6H6E - chains E and F of the 6 polymer chains in the assembly; structure by electron microscopy, 3.95 A resolution.

== Chain E ==
Protein: TcdA1
Organism: Photorhabdus luminescens
UniProt: Q9RN43 (Q9RN43_PHOLU); numbering as in UniProt (aligned over 1-2516)
Amino-acid sequence (2516 residues; row label = number of the first residue in the row):
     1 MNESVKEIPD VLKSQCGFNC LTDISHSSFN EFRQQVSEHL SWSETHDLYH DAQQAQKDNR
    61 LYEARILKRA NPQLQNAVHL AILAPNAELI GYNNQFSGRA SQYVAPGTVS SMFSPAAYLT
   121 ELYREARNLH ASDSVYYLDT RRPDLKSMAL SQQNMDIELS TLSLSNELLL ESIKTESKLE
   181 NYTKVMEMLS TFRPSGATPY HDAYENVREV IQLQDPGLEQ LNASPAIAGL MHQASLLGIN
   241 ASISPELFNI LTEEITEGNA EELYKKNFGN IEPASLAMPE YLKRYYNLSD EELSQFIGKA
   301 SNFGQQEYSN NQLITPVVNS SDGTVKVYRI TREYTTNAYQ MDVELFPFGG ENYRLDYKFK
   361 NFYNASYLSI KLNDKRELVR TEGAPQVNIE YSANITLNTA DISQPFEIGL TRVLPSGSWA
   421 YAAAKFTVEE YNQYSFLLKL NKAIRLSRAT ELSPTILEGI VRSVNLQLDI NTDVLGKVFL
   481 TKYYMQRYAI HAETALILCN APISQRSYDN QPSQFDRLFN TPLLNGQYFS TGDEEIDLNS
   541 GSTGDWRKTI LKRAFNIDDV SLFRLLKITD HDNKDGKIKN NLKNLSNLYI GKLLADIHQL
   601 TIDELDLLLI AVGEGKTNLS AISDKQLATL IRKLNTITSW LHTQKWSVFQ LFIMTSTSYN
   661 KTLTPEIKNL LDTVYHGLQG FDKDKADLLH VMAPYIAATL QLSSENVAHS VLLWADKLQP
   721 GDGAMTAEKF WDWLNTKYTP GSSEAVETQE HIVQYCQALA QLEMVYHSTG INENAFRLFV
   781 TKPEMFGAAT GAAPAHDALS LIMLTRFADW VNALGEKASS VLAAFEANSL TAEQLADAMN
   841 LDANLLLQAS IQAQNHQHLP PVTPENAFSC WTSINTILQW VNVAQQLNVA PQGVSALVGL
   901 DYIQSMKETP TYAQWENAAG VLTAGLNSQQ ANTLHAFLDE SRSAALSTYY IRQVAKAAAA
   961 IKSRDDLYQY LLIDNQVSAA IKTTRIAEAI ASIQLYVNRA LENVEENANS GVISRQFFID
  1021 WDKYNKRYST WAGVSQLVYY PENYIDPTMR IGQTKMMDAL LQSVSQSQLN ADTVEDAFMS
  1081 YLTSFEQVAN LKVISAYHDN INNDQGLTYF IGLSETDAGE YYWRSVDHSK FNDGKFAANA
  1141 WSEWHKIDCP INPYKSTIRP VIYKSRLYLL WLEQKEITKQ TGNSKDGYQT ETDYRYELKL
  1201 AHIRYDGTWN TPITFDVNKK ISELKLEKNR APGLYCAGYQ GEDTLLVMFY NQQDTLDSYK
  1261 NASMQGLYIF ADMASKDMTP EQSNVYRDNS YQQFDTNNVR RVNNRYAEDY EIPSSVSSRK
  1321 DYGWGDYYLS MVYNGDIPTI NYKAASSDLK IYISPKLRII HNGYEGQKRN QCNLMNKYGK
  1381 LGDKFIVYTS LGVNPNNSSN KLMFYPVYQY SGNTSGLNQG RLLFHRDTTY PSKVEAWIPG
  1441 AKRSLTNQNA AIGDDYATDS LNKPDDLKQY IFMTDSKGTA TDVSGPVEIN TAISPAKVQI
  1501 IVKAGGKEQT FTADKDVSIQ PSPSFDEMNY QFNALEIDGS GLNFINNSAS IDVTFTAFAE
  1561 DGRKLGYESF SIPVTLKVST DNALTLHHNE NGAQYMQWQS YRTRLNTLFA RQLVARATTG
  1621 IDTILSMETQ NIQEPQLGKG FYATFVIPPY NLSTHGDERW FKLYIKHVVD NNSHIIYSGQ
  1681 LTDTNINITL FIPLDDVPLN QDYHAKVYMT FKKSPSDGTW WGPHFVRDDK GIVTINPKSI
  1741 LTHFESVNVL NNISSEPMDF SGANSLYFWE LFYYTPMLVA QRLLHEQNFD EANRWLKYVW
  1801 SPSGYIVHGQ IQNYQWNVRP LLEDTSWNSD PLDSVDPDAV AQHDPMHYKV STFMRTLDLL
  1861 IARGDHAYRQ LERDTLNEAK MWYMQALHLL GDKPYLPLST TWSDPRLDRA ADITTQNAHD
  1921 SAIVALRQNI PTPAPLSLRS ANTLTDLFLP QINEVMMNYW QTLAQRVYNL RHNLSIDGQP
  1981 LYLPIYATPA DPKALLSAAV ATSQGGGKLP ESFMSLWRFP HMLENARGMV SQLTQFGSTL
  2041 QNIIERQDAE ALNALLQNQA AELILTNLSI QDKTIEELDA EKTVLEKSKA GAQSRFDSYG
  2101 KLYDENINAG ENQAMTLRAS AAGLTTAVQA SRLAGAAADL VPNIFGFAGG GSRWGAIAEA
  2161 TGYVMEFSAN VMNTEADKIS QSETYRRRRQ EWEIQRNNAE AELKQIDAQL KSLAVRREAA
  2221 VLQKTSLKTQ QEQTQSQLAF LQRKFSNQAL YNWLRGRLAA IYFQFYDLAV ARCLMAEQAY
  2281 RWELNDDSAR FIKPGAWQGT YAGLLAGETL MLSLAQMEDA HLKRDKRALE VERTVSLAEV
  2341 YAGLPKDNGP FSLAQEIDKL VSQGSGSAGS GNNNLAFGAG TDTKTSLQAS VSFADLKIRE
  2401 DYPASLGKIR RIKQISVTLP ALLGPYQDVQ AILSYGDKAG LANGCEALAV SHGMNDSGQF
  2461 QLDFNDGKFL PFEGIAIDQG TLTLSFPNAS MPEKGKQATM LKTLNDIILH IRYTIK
Unresolved in the structure: 1-69, 1180-1189, 1923-1942

== Chain F ==
Protein: TcdB2, TccC3
Organism: Photorhabdus luminescens
UniProt: chimeric construct of Q8GF99, Q8GF97: residues 1-1479 from Q8GF99 (Q8GF99_PHOLU) positions 1-1474 (offset varies); residues 1480-2439 from Q8GF97 positions 1-960 (UniProt number = residue number - 1479)
Amino-acid sequence (2434 residues; numbered 1 to 2439; 5 numbers in that range are skipped by the numbering (no residue carries them; nothing is unmodelled there); the number before each row is that of its first residue):
     1 MQNSQDFSIT ELSLPKGGGA ITGMGEALTP TGPDGMAALS LPLPISAGRG YAPAFTLNYN
    61 SGAGNSPFGL GWDCNVMTIR RRTHFGVPHY DETDTFLGPE GEVLVVADQP RDESTLQGIN
   121 LGATFTVTGY RSRLESHFSR LEYWQPKTTG KTDFWLIYSP DGQVHLLGKS PQARISNPSQ
   181 TTQTAQWLLE ASVSSRGEQI YYQYRAEDDT GCEADEITHH LQATAQRYLH IVYYGNRTAS
   241 ETLPGLDGSA PSQADWLFYL VFDYGERSNN LKTPPAFSTT GSWLCRQDRF SRYEYGFEIR
   301 TRRLCRQVLM YHHLQALDSK ITEHNGPTLV SRLILNYDES AIASTLVFVR RVGHEQDGNV
   361 VTLPPLELAY QDFSPRHHAH WQPMDVLANF NAIQRWQLVD LKGEGLPGLL YQDKGAWWYR
   421 SAQRLGEIGS DAVTWEKMQP LSVIPSLQSN ASLVDINGDG QLDWVITGPG LRGYHSQRPD
   481 GSWTRFTPLN ALPVEYTHPR AQLADLMGAG LSDLVLIGPK SVRLYANTRD GFAKGKDVVQ
   541 SGDITLPVPG ADPRKLVAFS DVLGSGQAHL VEVSATKVTC WPNLGRGRFG QPITLPGFSQ
   601 PATEFNPAQV YLADLDGSGP TDLIYVHTNR LDIFLNKSGN GFAEPVTLRF PEGLRFDHTC
   661 QLQMADVQGL GVASLILSVP HMSPHHWRCD LTNMKPWLLN EMNNNMGVHH TLRYRSSSQF
   721 WLDEKAAALT TGQTPVCYLP FPIHTLWQTE TEDEISGNKL VTTLRYARGA WDGREREFRG
   781 FGYVEQTDSH QLAQGNAPER TPPALTKNWY ATGLPVIDNA LSTEYWRDDQ AFAGFSPRFT
   841 TWQDNKDVPL TPEDDNSRYW FNRALKGQLL RSELYGLDDS TNKHVPYTVT EFRSQVRRLQ
   901 HTDSRYPVLW SSVVESRNYH YERIASDPQC SQNITLSSDR FGQPLKQLSV QYPRRQQPAI
   961 NLYPDTLPDK LLANSYDDQQ RQLRLTYQQS SWHHLTNNTV RVLGLPDSTR SDIFTYGAEN
  1021 VPAGGLNLEL LSDKNSLIAD DKPREYLGQQ KTAYTDGQNT TPLQTPTRQA LIAFTETTVF
  1081 NQSTLSAFNG SIPSDKLSTT LEQAGYQQTN YLFPRTGEDK VWVAHHGYTD YGTAAQFWRP
  1141 QKQSNTQLTG KITLIWDANY CVVVQTRDAA GLTTSAKYDW RFLTPVQLTD INDNQHLITL
  1201 DALGRPITLR FWGTENGKMT GYSSPEKASF SPPSDVNAAI ELKKPLPVAQ CQVYAPESWM
  1261 PVLSQKTFNR LAEQDWQKLY NARIITEDGR ICTLAYRRWV QSQKAIPQLI SLLNNGPRLP
  1321 PHSLTLTTDR YDHDPEQQIR QQVVFSDGFG RLLQAAARHE AGMARQRNED GSLIINVQHT
  1381 ENRWAVTGRT EYDNKGQPIR TYQPYFLNDW RYVSNDSARQ EKEAYADTHV YDPIGREIKV
  1441 ITAKGWFRRT LFTPWFTVNE DENDTAAEVK
  1476 KVKMMKNIDP KLYQKTPTVS VYDNRGLIIR NIDFHRTTAN GDPDTRITRH QYDIHGHLNQ
  1536 SIDPRLYEAK QTNNTIKPNF LWQYDLTGNP LCTESIDAGR TVTLNDIEGR PLLTVTATGV
  1596 IQTRQYETSS LPGRLLSVAE QTPEEKTSRI TERLIWAGNT EAEKDHNLAG QCVRHYDTAG
  1656 VTRLESLSLT GTVLSQSSQL LIDTQEANWT GDNETVWQNM LADDIYTTLS TFDATGALLT
  1716 QTDAKGNIQR LAYDVAGQLN GSWLTLKGQT EQVIIKSLTY SAAGQKLREE HGNDVITEYS
  1776 YEPETQRLIG IKTRRPSDTK VLQDLRYEYD PVGNVISIRN DAEATRFWHN QKVMPENTYT
  1836 YDSLYQLISA TGREMANIGQ QSHQFPSPAL PSDNNTYTNY TRTYTYDRGG NLTKIQHSSP
  1896 ATQNNYTTNI TVSNRSNRAV LSTLTEDPAQ VDALFDAGGH QNTLISGQNL NWNTRGELQQ
  1956 VTLVKRDKGA NDDREWYRYS GDGRRMLKIN EQQASNNAQT QRVTYLPNLE LRLTQNSTAT
  2016 TEDLQVITVG EAGRAQVRVL HWESGKPEDI DNNQLRYSYD NLIGSSQLEL DSEGQIISEE
  2076 EYYPYGGTAL WAARNQTEAS YKTIRYSGKE RDATGLYYYG YRYYQPWIGR WLSSDPAGTI
  2136 DGLNLYRMVR NNPVTLLDPD GLMPTIAERI AALKKNKVTD SAPSPANATN VAINIRPPVA
  2196 PKPSLPKAST SSQPTTHPIG AANIKPTTSG SSIVAPLSPV GNKSTSEISL PESAQSSSSS
  2256 TTSTNLQKKS FTLYRADNRS FEEMQSKFPE GFKAWTPLDT KMARQFASIF IGQKDTSNLP
  2316 KETVKNISTW GAKPKLKDLS NYIKYTKDKS TVWVSTAINT EAGGQSSGAP LHKIDMDLYE
  2376 FAIDGQKLNP LPEGRTKNMV PSLLLDTPQI ETSSIIALNH GPVNDAEISF LTTIPLKNVK
  2436 PHKR
Unresolved in the structure: 1476-1481, 2158-2439

== Interface between chain E and chain F ==
Contacting residue pairs (24):
  Pro2420(E) with Ala551(F); Asp552(F)
  Ala2421(E) with Ala551(F), hydrogen bond (backbone-backbone)
  Leu2422(E) with Pro519(F); Thr545(F); Leu546(F); Pro547(F), hydrophobic; Val548(F); Ala551(F), hydrophobic
  Leu2423(E) with Arg500(F), hydrogen bond (backbone-side chain); Val548(F)
  Gly2424(E) with Arg500(F), hydrogen bond (backbone-side chain); Gly518(F); Pro519(F)
  Pro2425(E) with Arg500(F); Leu516(F), hydrophobic; Ile517(F); Gly518(F)
  Tyr2426(E) with Glu495(F), hydrogen bond; His498(F), hydrogen bond; Arg523(F)
  Asn2505(E) with Asp552(F), hydrogen bond; Arg554(F), hydrogen bond (backbone-side chain)
  Asp2506(E) with Arg554(F), salt bridge
Also at the interface, not in a pair above, chain F (17 interface residues in all): Pro553, Lys555

== Summary ==
9 residues of chain E and 17 residues of chain F are in contact; the contacts include 7 hydrogen bonds and 1
salt bridge. Among the polar pairs are Asp2506(E)-Arg554(F), Leu2423(E)-Arg500(F) and Gly2424(E)-Arg500(F).
Here chain E is TcdA1 and chain F is TcdB2, TccC3, both from Photorhabdus luminescens. Entry 6H6E (PTC3
holotoxin complex from Photorhabdus luminecens in prepore state (TcdA1, TcdB2, TccC3)) was determined by
electron microscopy, deposited together with 6H6F and 6H6G.
